Entry 4JJQ (X-ray diffraction, 1.95 A resolution); this record covers chains A and B.

[Chain A]
Molecule: Ubiquitin carboxyl-terminal hydrolase 7
Source organism: Homo sapiens
Notes: EC 3.4.19.12; fragment: usp7-ntd
UniProtKB: Q93009 (UBP7_HUMAN); numbering as in UniProt (aligned over 54-207)
Sequence (159 residues; numbered 51 to 209; the number before each row is that of its first residue):
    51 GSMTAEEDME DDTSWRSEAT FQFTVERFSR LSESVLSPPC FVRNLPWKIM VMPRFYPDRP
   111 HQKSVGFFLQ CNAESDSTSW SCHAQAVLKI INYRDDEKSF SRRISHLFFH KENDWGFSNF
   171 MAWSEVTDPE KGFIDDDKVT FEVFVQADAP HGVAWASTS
Not modelled in the structure: 51-62, 106-111, 206-209
Sequence notes: expression tag (51-53, 208-209); engineered mutation Ala-206 (Asp in Q93009)
From the paper describing this entry:
  - binding site for Ubiquitin-conjugating enzyme E2 E1 (chain B): Asp-164 to Phe-167

[Chain B]
Molecule: Ubiquitin-conjugating enzyme E2 E1
Notes: EC 6.3.2.19
UniProtKB: P51965 (UB2E1_HUMAN); residues 9-18 here correspond to UniProt positions 5-14 (UniProt number = residue number - 4)
Sequence (10 residues; row label = number of the first residue in the row):
     9 DSRASTSSSS
Not modelled in the structure: 9-11, 16-18

[Chain A / chain B interface]
Contacting residue pairs (13):
  Met-100(A) with Ser-15(B)
  Met-102(A) with Ser-15(B)
  Arg-104(A) with Ser-15(B)
  Phe-118(A) with Ser-13(B); Thr-14(B); Ser-15(B)
  Asp-164(A) with Thr-14(B); Ser-15(B), hydrogen bond (side chain-backbone)
  Trp-165(A) with Ala-12(B); Ser-13(B); Thr-14(B)
  Gly-166(A) with Ala-12(B); Ser-13(B), hydrogen bond (backbone-backbone)
Interface residues without a listed pair, chain A (9 interface residues in all): Glu-162, Phe-167
Interface features reported in the paper:
  - specific contacts: Asp-164(A)/Ser-15(B) (hydrogen bond), Trp-165(A)/Ala-12(B) (hydrophobic contact), Gly-166(A)/Ser-13(B) (backbone contact), Phe-167(A)/Ala-12(B) (hydrophobic contact), Ser-168(A)/Ser-13(B) (water-mediated contact)
  - hot spots on chain A (mutagenesis) - D164A/W165A: abolished binding to Ubiquitin-conjugating enzyme E2 E1 (chain B)

[In short]
Chain A and chain B form an interface of 9 and 4 residues respectively, with 2 hydrogen bonds. Among the polar
pairs are Asp-164(A)/Ser-15(B) and Gly-166(A)/Ser-13(B). The authors report a hydrogen bond between Asp-164(A)
and Ser-15(B); hydrophobic contacts between Trp-165(A) and Ala-12(B) and Phe-167(A) and Ala-12(B); a backbone
contact between Gly-166(A) and Ser-13(B). From the paper: a binding site for Ubiquitin-conjugating enzyme E2
E1 (chain B) at Asp-164(A); D164A/W165A of chain A abolish binding to Ubiquitin-conjugating enzyme E2 E1
(chain B).
Chain A is Ubiquitin carboxyl-terminal hydrolase 7 (Homo sapiens) and chain B is Ubiquitin-conjugating enzyme
E2 E1; the structure, Crystal structure of usp7-ntd with an e2 enzyme, was determined by X-ray diffraction.
